PDB entry 3WPA | X-ray diffraction, 1.79 A resolution | chain A

Chain A:
Name: Trimeric autotransporter adhesin
Reference sequence: K7ZP88 (K7ZP88_9GAMM); residues 3170-3561 here = UniProt positions 3170-3561
Chain sequence (427 residues; row label = number of the first residue in the row):
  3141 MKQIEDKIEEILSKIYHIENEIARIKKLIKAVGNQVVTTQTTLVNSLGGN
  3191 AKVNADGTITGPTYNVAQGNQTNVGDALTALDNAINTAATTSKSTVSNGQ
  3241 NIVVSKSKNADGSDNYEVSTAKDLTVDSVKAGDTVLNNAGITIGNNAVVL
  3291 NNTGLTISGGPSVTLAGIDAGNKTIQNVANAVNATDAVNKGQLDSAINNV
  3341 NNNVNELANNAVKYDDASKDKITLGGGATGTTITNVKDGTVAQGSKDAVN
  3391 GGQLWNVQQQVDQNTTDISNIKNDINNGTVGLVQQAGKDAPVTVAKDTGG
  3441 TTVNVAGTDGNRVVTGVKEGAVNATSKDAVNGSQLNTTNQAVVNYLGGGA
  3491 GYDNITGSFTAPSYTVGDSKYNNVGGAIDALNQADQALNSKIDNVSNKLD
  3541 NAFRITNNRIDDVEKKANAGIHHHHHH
Not modelled in the structure: 3141-3204, 3551-3567
Construct notes: expression tag (3141-3169, 3562-3567)
Curated features (UniProtKB/Swiss-Prot):
  - mutagenesis: G3487 (G3487GGGLEVLFLQGPG: Inserts a protease site, allows isolation of the intact, folded passenger domain. Protein behaves like wild-type)
What the authors report for this chain:
  - binding site for chloride ion: N3404
  - self-association interface (contacts with another copy of this molecule): T3478, A3481, V3482, Y3485, L3486, Y3492, F3499, P3502, Y3504, V3506, V3514, A3517, I3518

Summary:
Curated annotation (UniProt) lists one mutagenesis site. The paper reports a binding site for chloride ion at
N3404; a self-association interface involving T3478, A3481 and V3482 among others.
Chain A is Trimeric autotransporter adhesin; the structure, Acinetobacter sp. Tol 5 AtaA C-terminal stalk_FL
fused to GCN4 adaptors (CstalkFL), was determined by X-ray diffraction (same publication as 3WP8, 3WPO, 3WPP,
3WPR and 3WQA).
